Entry 2VDP (X-ray diffraction, 2.80 A resolution); this record covers chains A and H of the 5 polymer chains in the assembly.

# Chain A
Name: Integrin alpha-iib
Organism: Homo sapiens
Notes: fragment: headpiece, residues 32-483
Reference sequence: P08514 (ITA2B_HUMAN); residues 1-452 here correspond to UniProt positions 32-483 (UniProt number = residue number + 31)
Sequence (452 residues; numbered 1 to 452; the number before each row is that of its first residue):
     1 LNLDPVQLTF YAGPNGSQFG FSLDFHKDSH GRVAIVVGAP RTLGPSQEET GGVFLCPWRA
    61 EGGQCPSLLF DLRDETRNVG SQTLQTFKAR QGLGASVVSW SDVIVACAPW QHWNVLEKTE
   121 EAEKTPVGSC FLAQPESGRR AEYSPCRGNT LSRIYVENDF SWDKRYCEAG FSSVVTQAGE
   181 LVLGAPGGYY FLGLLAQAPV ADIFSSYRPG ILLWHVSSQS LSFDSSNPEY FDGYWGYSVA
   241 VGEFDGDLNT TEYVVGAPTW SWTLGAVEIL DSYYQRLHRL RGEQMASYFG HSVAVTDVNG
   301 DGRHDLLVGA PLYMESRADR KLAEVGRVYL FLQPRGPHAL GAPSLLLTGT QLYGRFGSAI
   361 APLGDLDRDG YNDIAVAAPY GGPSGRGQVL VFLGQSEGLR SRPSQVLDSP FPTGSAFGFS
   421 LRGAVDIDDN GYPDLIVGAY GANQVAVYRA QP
Construct notes: conflict Gly282 (Ala313 in P08514)
UniProt features mapped onto this chain:
  - binding site (Ca(2+)): Glu243, Asp245, Asp247, Thr250, Glu252, Asp297, Asn299, Asp301, Arg303, Asp305, Asp365, Asp367, Asp369, Tyr371, Asp373, Asp426, Asp428, Asn430, Tyr432, Asp434
  - glycosylation (N-linked (GlcNAc...) asparagine): Asn15, Asn249
Cystine bridges: Cys56-Cys65, Cys107-Cys130, Cys146-Cys167
Glycans and other covalent adducts: N-acetylglucosamine (NAG) linked to Asn15, Asn249
Ion coordination: Ca2+ site 1: Glu243, Asp245, Asp247, Thr250, Glu252; Ca2+ site 2: Asp297, Asn299, Asp301, Arg303, Asp305; Ca2+ site 3: Asp365, Asp367, Asp369, Tyr371, Asp373; Ca2+ site 4: Asp426, Asp428, Asn430, Tyr432, Asp434

# Chain H
Name: Monoclonal antibody 10E5 heavy chain
Organism: Mus musculus
Notes: antibody fragment or engineered binder
Sequence (221 residues; numbered 1 to 221; the number before each row is that of its first residue):
     1 EVQLQQSGAE LVKPGASVKL SCTASGFNIK DTYVHWVKQR PEQGLEWIGR IDPANGYTKY
    61 DPKFQGKATI TADTSSNTAY LQLSSLTSED TAVYYCVRPL YDYYAMDYWG QGTSVTVSSA
   121 KTTAPSVYPL APVCGDTTGS SVTLGCLVKG YFPEPVTLTW NSGSLSSGVH TFPAVLQSDL
   181 YTLSSSVTVT SSTWPSQSIT CNVAHPASST KVDKKIEPRG P
Unresolved in the structure: 135-136
Cystine bridges: Cys22-Cys96, Cys146-Cys201

# How chain A and chain H interact
Contacting residue pairs (21; chain A residue first):
  Arg77(A) - Asp102(H)  salt bridge
  Arg77(A) - Tyr104(H)
  Val79(A) - Tyr104(H)  hydrophobic
  Gln82(A) - Tyr104(H)  hydrogen bond
  Leu84(A) - Tyr104(H)
  Asn149(A) - Tyr33(H)  hydrogen bond
  Asn149(A) - Tyr104(H)  hydrogen bond
  Ile154(A) - Tyr57(H)
  Asn158(A) - Tyr57(H)  hydrogen bond
  Ser205(A) - Tyr101(H)
  Ser206(A) - Tyr101(H)
  Ile211(A) - Asp102(H)
  Leu213(A) - Asp102(H)
  Leu213(A) - Tyr103(H)  hydrogen bond (backbone-backbone)
  Leu213(A) - Tyr104(H)
  Trp214(A) - Tyr101(H)
  Trp214(A) - Tyr103(H)
  His215(A) - Asp31(H)  hydrogen bond (side chain-backbone)
  His215(A) - Thr32(H)
  His215(A) - Tyr101(H)  hydrogen bond (backbone-backbone)
  His215(A) - Tyr103(H)
Interface residues without a listed pair, chain A (16 interface residues in all): Gly80, Glu117, Arg147
Interface residues without a listed pair, chain H (11 interface residues in all): Lys59, Pro99, Leu100

# In short
16 residues of chain A face 11 of chain H across their interface; the contacts include 7 hydrogen bonds and 1
salt bridge. Polar contacts include Arg77(A)-Asp102(H), Gln82(A)-Tyr104(H) and Asn149(A)-Tyr33(H). Covalently
linked N-acetylglucosamine: at Asn15(A) and Asn249(A).
Here chain A is Integrin alpha-iib (Homo sapiens) and chain H is Monoclonal antibody 10E5 heavy chain (Mus
musculus). Entry 2VDP (Integrin AlphaIIbBeta3 Headpiece Bound to Fibrinogen Gamma chain peptide,LGGAKQAGDV)
was determined by X-ray diffraction, deposited together with 2VC2, 2VDK, 2VDL, 2VDM, 2VDN, 2VDO, 2VDQ and
2VDR.
